Entry 6VGG (X-ray diffraction, 4.31 A resolution (low resolution: residue-level contacts below are approximate; hydrogen-bond / salt-bridge calls are withheld)); this record covers chains A and C of the 5 polymer chains in the assembly.

[Chain A]
Protein: Transcriptional regulator ERG
Organism: Homo sapiens
Notes: fragment: DNA binding domain
UniProtKB: P11308 (ERG_HUMAN); residues 306-419 here correspond to UniProt positions 313-426 (UniProt number = residue number + 7)
Amino-acid sequence (128 residues; row label = number of the first residue in the row):
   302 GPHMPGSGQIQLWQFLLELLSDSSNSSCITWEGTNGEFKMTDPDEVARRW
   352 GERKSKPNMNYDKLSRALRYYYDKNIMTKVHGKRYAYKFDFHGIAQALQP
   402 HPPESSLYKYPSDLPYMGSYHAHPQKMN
Disordered / not traced: 302-304, 403-429
Construct notes: expression tag (302-305, 420-429)

[Chain C]
Molecule: 16-nt DNA strand
Sequence (16 nucleotides; each row starts with the number of its first residue):
     2 GAAGCCACATCCTCTG
Ligand contacts: mithramycin (QWP): DC12, DC13, DT14, DC15, DT16

[Interface between chain A and chain C]
Residue-residue contacts (18; chain A residue first):
  Gln312(A) with DA8(C); DC9(C)
  Leu313(A) with DC9(C)
  Trp351(A) with DC9(C); DA10(C)
  Lys355(A) with DC9(C); DA10(C)
  Lys357(A) with DA10(C); DT11(C)
  Asn359(A) with DT11(C)
  Met360(A) with DA10(C)
  Lys364(A) with DT11(C)
  Arg367(A) with DT11(C); DC12(C)
  Ala368(A) with DC9(C)
  Tyr371(A) with DC9(C); DA10(C)
  Tyr372(A) with DC9(C)

[In short]
12 residues of chain A and 5 residues of chain C are in contact. Chain C binds mithramycin.
Here chain A is Transcriptional regulator ERG (Homo sapiens) and chain C is a 16-nt DNA strand. Entry 6VGG
(Crystal structure of the DNA binding domains of human transcription factor ERG, human Runx2 bound to ...) was
determined by X-ray diffraction (same publication as 6VG2, 6VG8, 6VGD and 6VGE).
